Entry 7X2G (electron microscopy, 3.58 A resolution); this record covers chains L and B of the 5 polymer chains in the assembly.

[Chain L]
Name: 2E6 light chain
Source organism: Mus musculus
Sequence (107 residues; each row starts with the number of its first residue):
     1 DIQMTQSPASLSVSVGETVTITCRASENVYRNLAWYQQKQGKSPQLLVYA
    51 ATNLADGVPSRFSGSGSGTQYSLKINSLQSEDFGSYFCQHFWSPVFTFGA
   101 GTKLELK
Disulfide bonds: Cys23-Cys88

[Chain B]
Name: VP2
Source organism: Coxsackievirus B1
UniProt: A0A2S0RQC2 (A0A2S0RQC2_9ENTO); residues 1-263 here correspond to UniProt positions 70-332 (UniProt number = residue number + 69)
Sequence (263 residues; row label = number of the first residue in the row):
     1 SPSAEECGYSDRVRSITLGNSTITTQECANVVVGYGVWPEYLKDNEATAE
    51 DQPTQPDVATCRFYTLESVQWMKNSAGWWWKLPDALSQMGLFGQNMQYHY
   101 LGRTGYTIHVQCNASKFHQGCLLVVCVPEAEMGCSNLNNTPEFSELSGGD
   151 SARMFTDTQVGESNAKKVQTAVWNAGMGVGVGNLTIFPHQWINLRTNNSA
   201 TLVMPYINSVPMDNMFRHNNLTLMIIPFVPLNYSEGSSPYVPITVTIAPM
   251 CAEYNGLRLASNQ
Disordered / not traced: 1-13, 27-29, 43-50, 258-263

[Interface between chain L and chain B]
Contacting residue pairs - 13 pairs, chain L then chain B:
  Tyr30(L) - Thr158(B)
  Arg31(L) - Asp157(B)  salt bridge
  Arg31(L) - Thr158(B)
  Asn32(L) - Thr158(B)  hydrogen bond
  Asn32(L) - Gln159(B)  hydrogen bond (side chain-backbone)
  Tyr49(L) - Asn74(B)
  Asn53(L) - Asn74(B)
  Leu54(L) - Asn74(B)
  Asp56(L) - Met72(B)
  Trp92(L) - Val160(B)
  Trp92(L) - Gly161(B)
  Ser93(L) - Ser163(B)
  Pro94(L) - Ser163(B)
Interface residues without a listed pair, chain L (11 interface residues in all): Ala50
Interface residues without a listed pair, chain B (9 interface residues in all): Asn164

[Overview]
11 residues of chain L and 9 residues of chain B are in contact, with 2 hydrogen bonds and 1 salt bridge.
Among the polar pairs are Arg31(L)-Asp157(B), Asn32(L)-Thr158(B) and Asn32(L)-Gln159(B).
Chain L is 2E6 light chain (Mus musculus) and chain B is VP2 (Coxsackievirus B1); the structure, Cryo-EM
structure of Coxsackievirus B1 empty particle in complex with nAb nAb 2E6 (CVB1-E:2E6), was determined by
electron microscopy, deposited together with 7X2I, 7X2O, 7X2T, 7X2W, 7X35, 7X37 and 7 further entries.
